4POG - chains E and X of the 8 polymer chains in the assembly; structure by X-ray diffraction, 3.20 A resolution.

[Chain E]
Protein: Cell division control protein 21
Organism: Pyrococcus furiosus
Notes: fragment: N-terminal domain
UniProt: Q8U3I4 (Q8U3I4_PYRFU); numbering as in UniProt (aligned over 2-256)
Sequence (257 residues; each row starts with the number of its first residue; numbering starts at 0):
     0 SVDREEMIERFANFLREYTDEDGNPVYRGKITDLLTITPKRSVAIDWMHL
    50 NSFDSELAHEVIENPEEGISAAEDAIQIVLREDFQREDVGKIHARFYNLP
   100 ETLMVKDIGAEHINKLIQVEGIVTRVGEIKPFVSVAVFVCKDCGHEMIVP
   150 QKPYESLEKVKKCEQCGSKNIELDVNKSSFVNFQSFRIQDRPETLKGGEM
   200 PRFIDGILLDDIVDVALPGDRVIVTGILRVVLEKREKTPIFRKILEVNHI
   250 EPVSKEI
Unresolved in the structure: 255-256
Differences from the reference sequence: expression tag (0-1)
Bound ions: Zn2+: Cys139, Cys142, Cys162, Cys165
Reported in the primary citation:
  - binding site for 30-mer oligo(dT) (chain X): Arg124, Glu127, Lys129, Arg186, Phe202, Lys233
  - mutagenesis - R124A, R124A/R186A, K129A, R186A (6-fold reduction): decreased binding to ssDNA
  - mutagenesis - R124A/R186A: decreased binding to dsDNA
  - mutagenesis - R124A, K129A, R186A: unchanged binding to dsDNA
  - mutagenesis - F202A, K233A: unchanged binding to ssDNA

[Chain X]
Molecule: 30-mer oligo(dT)
Sequence (30 nucleotides; each row starts with the number of its first residue):
     1 TTTTTTTTTTTTTTTTTTTTTTTTTTTTTT
Unresolved in the structure: 8-30

[Chain E / chain X interface]
Pairs across the interface (10):
  Arg124(E) - DT6(X)  base contact
  Arg124(E) - DT7(X)  hydrogen bond to the base
  Arg186(E) - DT6(X)  hydrogen bond to the base
  Arg201(E) - DT5(X)  base contact
  Phe202(E) - DT5(X)  hydrogen bond to the base
  Glu232(E) - DT5(X)  sugar contact
  Lys233(E) - DT6(X)  phosphate contact
  Lys233(E) - DT7(X)  salt bridge to the phosphate
  Arg241(E) - DT5(X)  phosphate contact
  Arg241(E) - DT6(X)  salt bridge to the phosphate
Other interface residues (no listed pair), chain E (9 interface residues in all): Met199, Asp204
Other interface residues (no listed pair), chain X (4 interface residues in all): DT4

[In short]
9 residues of chain E face 4 of chain X across their interface, with 3 hydrogen bonds and 2 salt bridges.
Polar contacts include Arg124(E)-DT7(X), Arg186(E)-DT6(X) and Phe202(E)-DT5(X). From the paper: a binding site
for 30-mer oligo(dT) (chain X) at Arg124(E), Glu127(E) and Lys129(E) among others; R124A, R124A/R186A and
K129A of chain E, among others, reduce binding to ssDNA; 6 substitutions were tested in all.
Here chain E is Cell division control protein 21 (Pyrococcus furiosus) and chain X is a 30-mer oligo(dT).
Entry 4POG (MCM-ssDNA co-crystal structure) was determined by X-ray diffraction, deposited together with 4POF.
